Entry 5MLM (X-ray diffraction, 2.56 A resolution); this record covers chain A.

# Chain A
Name: Progesterone 5-beta-reductase
Organism: Plantago major
Notes: EC 1.1.1.145
UniProtKB: D6N9X1 (D6N9X1_PLAMJ); residues 1-389 here = UniProt positions 1-389
Chain sequence (411 residues; row label = number of the first residue in the row; numbers below 1 keep their minus sign (Met-21 is residue -21)):
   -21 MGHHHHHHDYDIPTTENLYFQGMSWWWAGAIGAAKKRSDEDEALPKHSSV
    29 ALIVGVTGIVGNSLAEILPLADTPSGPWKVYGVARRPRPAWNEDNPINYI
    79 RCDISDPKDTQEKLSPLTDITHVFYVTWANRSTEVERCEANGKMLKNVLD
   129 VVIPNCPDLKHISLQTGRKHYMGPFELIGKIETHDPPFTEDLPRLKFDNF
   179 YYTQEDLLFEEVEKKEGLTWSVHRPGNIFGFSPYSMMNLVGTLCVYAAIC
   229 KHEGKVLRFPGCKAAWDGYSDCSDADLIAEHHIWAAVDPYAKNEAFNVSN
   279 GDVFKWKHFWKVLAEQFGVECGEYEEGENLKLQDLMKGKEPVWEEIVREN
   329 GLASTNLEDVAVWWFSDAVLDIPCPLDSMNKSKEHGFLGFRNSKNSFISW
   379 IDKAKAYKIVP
Unresolved in the structure: -21 to 25
Differences from the reference sequence: initiating methionine (-21); expression tag (-20 to 0); engineered mutation Met150 (Val in D6N9X1)
Small-molecule neighbours:
  - NADP (NAP; NADP nicotinamide-adenine-dinucleotide phosphate): Gly33, Val34, Thr35, Gly36, Ile37, Val38, Val61, Ala62, Arg63, Arg64, Cys80, Asp81, Ile82, Ser83, Val104, Thr105, Trp106, Met122, Gln143, Thr144, Gly145, Phe178, Tyr179, Pro203, Gly204, Asn205, Ile206, Tyr212, Ser213, Met214, Met215, Phe343
  - progesterone (STR): Arg146, Lys147, Met150, Phe153, Ile156, Asn205, Met215, Ala243, Ser248, Trp284, Phe343, Ala346, Val347, Ile350, Pro351, Cys352, Pro353
Reported in the primary citation:
  - binding site for progesterone: Asn205
  - specificity-determining residues: Arg146, Asn205 (by similarity / conservation)
  - specificity-determining residues: Leu348 to Cys352
  - mutagenesis - V150M, V150M/I156Y: increased catalytic activity on progesterone
  - mutagenesis - A346V/I350N: unchanged catalytic activity on progesterone
  - catalytic residues: Lys147
  - catalytic residues: Tyr179 (proposed by the authors, not directly observed)
  - mutagenesis - K147A, K147M: abolished catalytic activity
  - mutagenesis - N205D: increased catalytic activity
  - mutagenesis - Y179F: abolished expression
  - mutagenesis - P353F: decreased expression

# Overview
Ligands of chain A: progesterone and NADP. The paper reports catalytic residues Lys147 and Tyr179; V150M and
V150M/I156Y increase catalytic activity on progesterone; 8 substitutions were tested in all.
Chain A is Progesterone 5-beta-reductase (Plantago major); the structure, Plantago Major multifunctional
oxidoreductase V150M mutant in complex with progesterone and NADP+, was determined by X-ray diffraction (same
publication as 6GSD, 5MLH and 5MLR).
